1KBG - chains H and P of the 3 polymer chains in the assembly; structure by X-ray diffraction, 2.20 A resolution.

Chain H:
Name: Protein (major histocompatibility complex class I antigen H-2KB)
Organism: Mus musculus
Notes: fragment: peptide-binding domain
UniProtKB: P01901 (HA1B_MOUSE); residues 1-274 here correspond to UniProt positions 22-295 (UniProt number = residue number + 21)
Amino-acid sequence (274 residues; numbered 1 to 274; the number before each row is that of its first residue):
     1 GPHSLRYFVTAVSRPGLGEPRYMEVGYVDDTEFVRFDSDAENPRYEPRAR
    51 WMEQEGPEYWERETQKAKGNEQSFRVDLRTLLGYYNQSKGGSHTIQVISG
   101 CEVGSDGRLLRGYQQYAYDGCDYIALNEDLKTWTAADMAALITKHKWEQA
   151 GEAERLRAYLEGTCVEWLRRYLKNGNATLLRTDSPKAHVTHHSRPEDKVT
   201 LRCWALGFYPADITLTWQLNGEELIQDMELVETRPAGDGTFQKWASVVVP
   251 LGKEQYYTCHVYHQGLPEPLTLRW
Disulfide bonds: Cys-101/Cys-164, Cys-203/Cys-259
Covalently attached groups: N-acetylglucosamine (NAG) linked to Asn-86; glycan linked to Asn-176
UniProt features mapped onto this chain:
  - glycosylation (N-linked (GlcNAc...) asparagine): Asn-86, Asn-176

Chain P:
Name: Protein (SYNTHETIC glycopeptide RGY8-6H-GAL2)
Notes: fragment: h-2kb-bound glycopeptide
UniProtKB: P11212 (NCAP_VSVIG); residues 1-8 here correspond to UniProt positions 52-59 (UniProt number = residue number + 51)
Amino-acid sequence (8 residues; row label = number of the first residue in the row):
     1 RGYVYMGL
Covalently attached groups: glycan linked to Met-6
Modified / non-standard residues: Met-6 (2-amino-4-ethyl sulfanyl butyric acid; ESC)
Construct notes: engineered mutation Met-6 (Gln57 in P11212)

Chain H / chain P interface:
Contacting residue pairs (41; chain H residue first):
  Tyr-7(H) with Arg-1(P), hydrogen bond (side chain-backbone); Gly-2(P), hydrogen bond (side chain-backbone)
  Val-9(H) with Tyr-5(P)
  Arg-62(H) with Arg-1(P)
  Glu-63(H) with Arg-1(P); Gly-2(P), hydrogen bond (side chain-backbone)
  Lys-66(H) with Arg-1(P); Gly-2(P), hydrogen bond (side chain-backbone); Val-4(P)
  Asn-70(H) with Tyr-3(P), hydrogen bond (side chain-backbone); Val-4(P); Tyr-5(P), hydrogen bond (side chain-backbone)
  Phe-74(H) with Tyr-5(P), hydrophobic
  Asp-77(H) with Gly-7(P); Leu-8(P), hydrogen bond (side chain-backbone)
  Thr-80(H) with Leu-8(P)
  Leu-81(H) with Leu-8(P), hydrophobic
  Tyr-84(H) with Leu-8(P), hydrogen bond (side chain-backbone)
  Ser-99(H) with Tyr-5(P)
  Gln-114(H) with Tyr-3(P); Tyr-5(P)
  Tyr-116(H) with Tyr-5(P); Met-6(P); Leu-8(P), hydrophobic
  Thr-143(H) with Leu-8(P), hydrogen bond (side chain-backbone)
  Lys-146(H) with Leu-8(P)
  Trp-147(H) with Met-6(P); Gly-7(P), hydrogen bond (side chain-backbone); Leu-8(P), hydrophobic
  Glu-152(H) with Tyr-3(P), hydrogen bond; Met-6(P)
  Arg-155(H) with Tyr-3(P), hydrogen bond; Val-4(P), hydrogen bond (side chain-backbone); Tyr-5(P); Met-6(P)
  Leu-156(H) with Tyr-3(P)
  Tyr-159(H) with Arg-1(P), hydrogen bond (side chain-backbone); Gly-2(P); Tyr-3(P), hydrophobic
  Trp-167(H) with Arg-1(P)
  Tyr-171(H) with Arg-1(P), hydrogen bond (side chain-backbone)
Other interface residues (no listed pair), chain H (32 interface residues in all): Leu-5, Tyr-22, Tyr-59, Ser-73, Ile-95, Val-97, Tyr-123, Ala-150, Thr-163
The authors on this interface:
  - specific contacts: Tyr-7(H)/Arg-1(P), Tyr-7(H)/Gly-2(P), Glu-24(H)/Tyr-3(P), Arg-62(H)/Arg-1(P), Glu-63(H)/Gly-2(P), Lys-66(H)/Gly-2(P), Asn-70(H)/Tyr-3(P), Asn-70(H)/Tyr-5(P), Ser-73(H)/Tyr-5(P), Asp-77(H)/Leu-8(P), Thr-80(H)/Leu-8(P), Tyr-84(H)/Leu-8(P), Ser-99(H)/Tyr-5(P), Thr-143(H)/Leu-8(P), Trp-147(H)/Gly-7(P), Glu-152(H)/Tyr-3(P), Arg-155(H)/Tyr-3(P), Arg-155(H)/Val-4(P), Tyr-159(H)/Arg-1(P), Tyr-171(H)/Arg-1(P)
  - interface residues, chain H: Asp-77(H), Trp-147(H), Ala-150(H), Glu-152(H), Arg-155(H)

Summary:
The interface between chain H and chain P involves 32 residues on one side and 8 on the other; the contacts
include 15 hydrogen bonds. Polar contacts include Tyr-7(H)/Arg-1(P), Tyr-7(H)/Gly-2(P) and Glu-63(H)/Gly-2(P).
The paper describes contacts between Tyr-7(H) and Arg-1(P), Tyr-7(H) and Gly-2(P) and Glu-24(H) and Tyr-3(P)
among others. The paper reports interface residues Asp-77(H), Trp-147(H) and Ala-150(H) among others.
Here chain H is Protein (major histocompatibility complex class I antigen H-2KB) (Mus musculus) and chain P is
Protein (SYNTHETIC glycopeptide RGY8-6H-GAL2). Entry 1KBG (MHC Class I H-2KB Presented Glycopeptide
RGY8-6H-GAL2) was determined by X-ray diffraction.
